PDB entry 4Q1H | X-ray diffraction, 1.93 A resolution | chains B and C of the 3 polymer chains in the assembly

== Chain B (and C) ==
Protein: Polyketide biosynthesis enoyl-CoA isomerase PksI
Organism: Bacillus subtilis
Notes: EC 4.-.-.-; chain C of this document is another copy of the same molecule, construct and numbering; everything in this record applies to it too
UniProt: P40802 (PKSI_BACSU); numbering as in UniProt (aligned over 1-249)
Sequence (268 residues; row label = number of the first residue in the row; numbers below 1 keep their minus sign (Met-18 is residue -18)):
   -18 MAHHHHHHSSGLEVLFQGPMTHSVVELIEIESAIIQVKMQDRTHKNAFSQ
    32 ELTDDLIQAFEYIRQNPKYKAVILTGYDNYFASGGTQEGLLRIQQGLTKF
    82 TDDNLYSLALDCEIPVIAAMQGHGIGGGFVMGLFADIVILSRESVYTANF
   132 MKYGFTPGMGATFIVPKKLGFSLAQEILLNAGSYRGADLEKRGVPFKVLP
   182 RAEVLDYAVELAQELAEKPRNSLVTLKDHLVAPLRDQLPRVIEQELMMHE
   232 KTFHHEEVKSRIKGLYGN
Unresolved in the structure: -18 to 3 (chain C: -18 to -3, 232-249)
Sequence notes: expression tag (-18 to 0)
Swiss-Prot annotation at these positions:
  - active site: His230
  - mutagenesis: Lys80 (K80A: Does not affect the enzymatic activity), His230 (H230A: Reduces the enzymatic activity), Lys232 (K232A: Does not affect the enzymatic activity), His235 (H235A: Does not affect the enzymatic activity)
What the authors report for this chain:
  - catalytic residues: Gly66, Gly108, His230
  - binding site for glycerol: Phe81, Phe136, His230, Phe234
  - mutagenesis - H230A: decreased catalytic activity on 3-methyl glutaconyl-SNAC
  - mutagenesis - H230A: decreased catalytic activity on 3-methyl glutaconyl-CoA
  - mutagenesis - K80A, K232A, H235A: unchanged catalytic activity

== Interface between chain B and chain C ==
Contacting residue pairs (41; chain B residue first):
  Met132(B) with Lys199(C); Ser203(C); Leu204(C); Leu207(C), hydrophobic
  Gly135(B) with Pro200(C); Ser203(C), hydrogen bond (backbone-side chain)
  Pro138(B) with Leu207(C)
  Thr143(B) with His210(C), hydrogen bond
  Phe152(B) with Lys148(C); Lys149(C); Leu211(C); Leu215(C), hydrophobic
  Ser153(B) with Lys149(C), hydrogen bond (side chain-backbone); Pro176(C); Phe177(C)
  Gln156(B) with Asp117(C); Leu211(C)
  Leu159(B) with Leu207(C)
  Leu160(B) with Leu196(C); Lys199(C); Leu207(C), hydrophobic; Leu211(C), hydrophobic
  Asn161(B) with Leu192(C); Glu195(C), hydrogen bond; Leu196(C), hydrogen bond (side chain-backbone); Lys199(C), hydrogen bond (backbone-side chain)
  Arg173(B) with Val175(C); Pro176(C), hydrogen bond (side chain-backbone); Lys178(C)
  Gln225(B) with His210(C)
  Met229(B) with Thr206(C); Leu207(C), hydrophobic; His210(C)
  Lys232(B) with Asn202(C), hydrogen bond (backbone-side chain); Thr206(C)
  Thr233(B) with Asn202(C); Thr206(C)
  His236(B) with Asn202(C)
  Glu238(B) with Pro200(C)
  Arg242(B) with Glu198(C), hydrogen bond (side chain-backbone); Pro200(C)
Other interface residues (no listed pair), chain B (23 interface residues in all): Thr137, Leu154, Glu157, Ala162, Gly174
Other interface residues (no listed pair), chain C (27 interface residues in all): Pro96, Ile118, Gly174, Tyr188, Lys208, Val212

== Overview ==
23 residues of chain B and 27 residues of chain C are in contact; the contacts include 9 hydrogen bonds. Polar
contacts include Gly135(B)-Ser203(C), Thr143(B)-His210(C) and Ser153(B)-Lys149(C). The paper reports catalytic
residues Gly66(B), Gly108(B) and His230(B); H230A of chain B reduces catalytic activity on 3-methyl
glutaconyl-SNAC; 4 substitutions were tested in all.
Chain B and chain C are both Polyketide biosynthesis enoyl-CoA isomerase PksI (Bacillus subtilis); the
structure, Structure and mechanism of a dehydratase/decarboxylase enzyme couple involved in polyketide
beta-branching, was determined by X-ray diffraction, deposited together with 4Q1G, 4Q1I, 4Q1J and 4Q1K.
